Entry 5S4P (X-ray diffraction, 2.29 A resolution); this record covers chains B and C of the 6 polymer chains in the assembly.

[Chain B]
Name: Tubulin beta-2B chain
Organism: Bos taurus
Reference sequence: Q6B856 (TBB2B_BOVIN); the author numbering skips numbers that UniProt does not, so the offset changes along the chain: 1-42 = UniProt 1-42; 45-360 = UniProt 43-358; 369-455 = UniProt 359-445
Chain sequence (445 residues; numbered 1 to 455; 10 numbers in that range are skipped by the numbering (no residue carries them; nothing is unmodelled there); the number before each row is that of its first residue):
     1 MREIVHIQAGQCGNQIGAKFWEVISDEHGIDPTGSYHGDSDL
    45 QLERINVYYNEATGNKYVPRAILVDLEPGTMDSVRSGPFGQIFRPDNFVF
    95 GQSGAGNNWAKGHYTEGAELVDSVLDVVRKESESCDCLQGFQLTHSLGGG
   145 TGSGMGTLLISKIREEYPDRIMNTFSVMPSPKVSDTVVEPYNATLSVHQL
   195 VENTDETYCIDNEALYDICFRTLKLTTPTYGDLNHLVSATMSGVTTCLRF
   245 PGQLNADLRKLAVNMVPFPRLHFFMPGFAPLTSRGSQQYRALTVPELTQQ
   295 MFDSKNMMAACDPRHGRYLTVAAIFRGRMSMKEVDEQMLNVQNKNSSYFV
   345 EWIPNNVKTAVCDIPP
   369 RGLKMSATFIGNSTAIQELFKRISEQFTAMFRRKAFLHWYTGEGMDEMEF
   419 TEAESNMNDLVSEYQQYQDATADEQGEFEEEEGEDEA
Disordered / not traced: 276-280, 438-455
Swiss-Prot annotation at these positions:
  - motif: Met1 to Ile4 (MREI motif)
  - binding site (GTP): Gln11, Glu71, Ser140, Gly144, Thr145, Gly146, Asn206, Asn228
  - binding site (Mg(2+)): Glu71
  - modified residue: Ser40 (Phosphoserine), Thr57 (Phosphothreonine), Lys60 (N6-acetyllysine), Ser174 (Phosphoserine), Thr287 (Phosphothreonine), Thr292 (Phosphothreonine), Arg320 (Omega-N-methylarginine), Glu448 (5-glutamyl polyglutamate)
  - cross-link (Glycyl lysine isopeptide (Lys-Gly)): Lys60 (interchain with G-Cter in ubiquitin), Lys326 (interchain with G-Cter in ubiquitin)

[Chain C]
Name: Tubulin alpha-1B chain
Organism: Bos taurus
Reference sequence: P81947 (TBA1B_BOVIN); residues 1-451 here = UniProt positions 1-451
Chain sequence (451 residues; row label = number of the first residue in the row):
     1 MRECISIHVGQAGVQIGNACWELYCLEHGIQPDGQMPSDKTIGGGDDSFN
    51 TFFSETGAGKHVPRAVFVDLEPTVIDEVRTGTYRQLFHPEQLITGKEDAA
   101 NNYARGHYTIGKEIIDLVLDRIRKLADQCTGLQGFLVFHSFGGGTGSGFT
   151 SLLMERLSVDYGKKSKLEFSIYPAPQVSTAVVEPYNSILTTHTTLEHSDC
   201 AFMVDNEAIYDICRRNLDIERPTYTNLNRLISQIVSSITASLRFDGALNV
   251 DLTEFQTNLVPYPRIHFPLATYAPVISAEKAYHEQLSVAEITNACFEPAN
   301 QMVKCDPRHGKYMACCLLYRGDVVPKDVNAAIATIKTKRSIQFVDWCPTG
   351 FKVGINYQPPTVVPGGDLAKVQRAVCMLSNTTAIAEAWARLDHKFDLMYA
   401 KRAFVHWYVGEGMEEGEFSEAREDMAALEKDYEEVGVDSVEGEGEEEGEE
   451 Y
Disordered / not traced: 441-451

[Interface between chain B and chain C]
Contacting residue pairs - 40 pairs, chain B then chain C:
  Gln96(B) with Met1(C); Arg2(C)
  Asn101(B) with Glu254(C), hydrogen bond
  Asp179(B) with Glu254(C); Lys352(C), hydrogen bond (backbone-side chain)
  Thr180(B) with Glu254(C); Asn258(C)
  Val181(B) with Asn258(C), hydrogen bond (backbone-side chain)
  Val182(B) with Thr257(C)
  Thr221(B) with Pro325(C); Lys326(C); Asn329(C)
  Ala397(B) with Trp346(C)
  Met398(B) with Trp346(C)
  Arg400(B) with Asp345(C), salt bridge; Ser439(C), hydrogen bond
  Arg401(B) with Tyr262(C), hydrogen bond (backbone-side chain); Asp345(C), salt bridge; Trp346(C); Glu434(C), hydrogen bond (side chain-backbone); Val435(C); Val437(C), hydrogen bond (side chain-backbone); Asp438(C); Ser439(C), hydrogen bond
  Lys402(B) with Tyr262(C)
  Ala403(B) with Pro261(C); Tyr262(C); Trp346(C), hydrophobic
  Phe404(B) with Thr257(C); Asn258(C); Val260(C); Pro261(C), hydrogen bond (backbone-backbone); Trp346(C), hydrophobic
  His406(B) with Val260(C), hydrogen bond (side chain-backbone); Pro261(C); Tyr262(C); Pro263(C)
  Trp407(B) with Gln256(C); Thr257(C), hydrogen bond (side chain-backbone); Val260(C), hydrogen bond (side chain-backbone)
Other interface residues (no listed pair), chain B (20 interface residues in all): Ser97, Gly100, Thr220, Leu405
Other interface residues (no listed pair), chain C (23 interface residues in all): Met313, Pro348

[In short]
The interface between chain B and chain C involves 20 residues on one side and 23 on the other, with 12
hydrogen bonds and 2 salt bridges. Polar contacts include Arg400(B)-Asp345(C), Arg401(B)-Asp345(C) and
Asn101(B)-Glu254(C).
Chain B is Tubulin beta-2B chain and chain C is Tubulin alpha-1B chain, both from Bos taurus; the structure,
Tubulin-Z275165822-complex, was determined by X-ray diffraction, deposited together with 5S4L, 5S4M, 5S4N,
5S4O, 5S4Q, 5S4R and 52 further entries.
